7O0X - chains H2 and M of the 87 polymer chains in the assembly; structure by electron microscopy, 2.44 A resolution.

== Chain H2 ==
Molecule: RC-Hc
Organism: Gemmatimonas phototrophica
Amino-acid sequence (181 residues; numbered 0 to 181; 1 number in that range is skipped by the numbering (no residue carries it; nothing is unmodelled there); the number before each row is that of its first residue; numbering starts at 0):
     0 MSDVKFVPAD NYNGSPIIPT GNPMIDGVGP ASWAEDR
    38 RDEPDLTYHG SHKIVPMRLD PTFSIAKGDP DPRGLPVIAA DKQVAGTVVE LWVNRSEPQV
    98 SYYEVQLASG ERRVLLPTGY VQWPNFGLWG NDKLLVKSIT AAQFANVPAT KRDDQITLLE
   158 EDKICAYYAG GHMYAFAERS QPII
Unresolved in the structure: 0

== Chain M ==
Molecule: RC-M
Organism: Gemmatimonas phototrophica
Amino-acid sequence (367 residues; each row starts with the number of its first residue):
     1 MLEYQNLFTR VQVRTVPEPG IPIDESTGTR YGTGTFSYLA GKFGDAQIGP IYLGWAGVLS
    61 LIFGFIAIEI IGLNMWASVG WDPVEFIRQL PWLALEPPPP QYGLRVPPLN QGGWYLMAGF
   121 FLTVSIILWW IRIYRRARAL QMGSHLPWAF ASAIFLYSTF FFQPLLVGSW SEMVPFGIFP
   181 HLDWTSAFSI RYGNLYYNPF HALSIAFLYG SAVLFAMHGA TILAVARMGG EREIEQITDR
   241 GTAAERSMLF WRWCMGFNAT MESIHRWAWW FAVLTTFTGG IGILLTGTVV DNWYLWGVKH
   301 GLVAPYPAQN QLTPEQQDLL RGRYQGTAPD SFPSYVVPQN ATMPDTAAAP IVTDSITTDS
   361 TKTGGTQ
Unresolved in the structure: 1-2, 338-367
Covalent attachments: alpha-D-mannopyranose (MAN) linked to Ser331
Metal / ion sites: Fe ion: His218, Glu233, His265 (shared with 2 residues of chain L)
Ligand contacts:
  - 0V9 ((19R,22S)-25-amino-22-hydroxy-22-oxido-16-oxo-17,21,23-trioxa-22lambda~5~-phosphapentacosan-19-yl (9Z)-hexadec-9-enoate), molecule 1: Leu104, Phe120, Thr123, Val124, Phe155, Phe161, Phe162, Leu165, Leu166, Gly168, Leu284
  - 0V9, molecule 2: Phe277, Ile281, Leu285, Val289
  - bacteriochlorophyll a (BCL), molecule 1: Ile68, Ile71, Leu122, Ile126, Phe150, Ala153, Ile154, Leu156, Tyr157, Phe160, Trp184, Thr185, Ser186, Phe188, Ser189, Leu195, Tyr196, His201, Ser204, Ile205, Leu208, Tyr209, Thr275, Thr276, Gly279, Gly280, Gly282, Ile283
  - bacteriochlorophyll a (BCL), molecule 2: Tyr157, Phe160, Val174, Ile178, His181, Leu182, Trp184, Thr185
  - bacteriochlorophyll a (BCL), molecule 3: Thr185, Ser186, Tyr196, Tyr209
  - bacteriochlorophyll a (BCL), molecule 4: Tyr196, Ala202, Ile205, Ala206, Tyr209, Gly210, Val213, Phe271
  - bacteriopheophytin a (BPH), molecule 1: Val58, Ser60, Leu61, Ile62, Gly64, Phe65, Leu122, Ser125, Ile126, Trp129, Ile133, Leu146, Ala149, Phe150, Ala153, Ala272, Val273, Thr276
  - bacteriopheophytin a (BPH), molecule 2: Tyr209, Ala212, Val213, Ala216, Met217, Trp251, Cys254, Met255
  - tetramyristoyl-cardiolipin (CD4; (2R,5R,11R,14R)-5,8,11-trihydroxy-5,11-dioxido-17-oxo-2,14-bis(tetradecanoyloxy)-4,6,10,12,16-pentaoxa-5,11-diphosphatriacont-1-yl tetradecanoate), molecule 1: Trp55, Phe63, Phe120, Val124, Ile127, Leu128, Trp130, Ile131, Tyr134, Arg135, Phe162
  - tetramyristoyl-cardiolipin (CD4), molecule 2: Arg138, Gly143, Ser144, His145, Trp148, Ala151, Ser152, Phe155, Arg266, Trp269, Trp270, Val273, Phe277
  - tetramyristoyl-cardiolipin (CD4), molecule 3: Leu203, Ala206, Arg252, Met255, Gly256, Phe257, Trp267, Phe271
  - spirilloxanthin (CRT): Ile68, Glu69, Ile71, Gly72, Leu73, Met75, Trp76, Phe86, Leu90, Tyr115, Leu116, Gly119, Phe120, Thr123, Tyr157, Phe160, Phe161, Trp170, Met173, Val174, Pro175, Phe176, Gly177, Ile178, His181
  - alpha-D-mannopyranose / alpha-L-rhamnopyranose / V75: Thr327, Ala328, Pro329, Asp330, Pro333, Ser334, Tyr335
  - menaquinone 8 (MQ8), molecule 1: Pro83, Val84, Ile87
  - menaquinone 8 (MQ8), molecule 2: Val213, Leu214, Met217, His218, Thr221, Ala244, Ser247, Met248, Trp251, Met255, Phe257, Asn258, Ala259, Thr260, Met261, Ile264, Trp267, Phe271
  - phosphatidylglycerol (PGW; (1R)-2-{[(S)-{[(2S)-2,3-dihydroxypropyl]oxy}(hydroxy)phosphoryl]oxy}-1-[(hexadecanoyloxy)methyl]ethyl (9Z)-octadec-9-enoate): Pro199, Ala202, Leu203, Trp296, His300, Gly301, Leu302

== How chain H2 and chain M interact ==
Contacting residue pairs (66; chain H2 residue first):
  Pro29(H2) - Arg246(M)  hydrogen bond (backbone-side chain)
  Ser31(H2) - Thr242(M)  hydrogen bond (backbone-side chain)
  Ser31(H2) - Arg246(M)  hydrogen bond (backbone-side chain)
  Trp32(H2) - Thr242(M)
  Ala33(H2) - Arg240(M)
  Ala33(H2) - Gly241(M)
  Ala33(H2) - Thr242(M)
  Ala33(H2) - Glu245(M)
  Arg36(H2) - Glu235(M)
  Arg36(H2) - Gln236(M)
  Arg36(H2) - Asp239(M)  hydrogen bond (side chain-backbone)
  Arg36(H2) - Arg240(M)
  Arg36(H2) - Gly241(M)
  Arg38(H2) - Asp239(M)  salt bridge
  Asp42(H2) - Arg232(M)  salt bridge
  Asp42(H2) - Glu235(M)
  Tyr45(H2) - Ile23(M)
  Lys50(H2) - Glu235(M)  salt bridge
  Ile51(H2) - Arg232(M)
  Thr59(H2) - Arg14(M)
  Thr59(H2) - Thr15(M)  hydrogen bond
  Thr59(H2) - Val16(M)  hydrogen bond (backbone-backbone)
  Thr59(H2) - Pro17(M)
  Phe60(H2) - Arg14(M)
  Ser61(H2) - Val13(M)
  Ser61(H2) - Arg14(M)  hydrogen bond (backbone-backbone)
  Ile62(H2) - Val11(M)  hydrophobic
  Ile62(H2) - Gln12(M)
  Ile62(H2) - Val13(M)  hydrophobic
  Ala63(H2) - Gln12(M)  hydrogen bond (backbone-backbone)
  Ala63(H2) - Arg14(M)
  Lys64(H2) - Tyr38(M)
  Gly65(H2) - Arg10(M)
  Gly65(H2) - Tyr38(M)
  Asp66(H2) - Arg10(M)  salt bridge
  Asp66(H2) - Val11(M)
  Asp66(H2) - Gln12(M)  hydrogen bond (side chain-backbone)
  Asp66(H2) - Tyr38(M)  hydrogen bond
  Pro67(H2) - Arg10(M)
  Pro69(H2) - Val11(M)  hydrophobic
  Pro95(H2) - Val13(M)
  Gln96(H2) - Val13(M)
  Val97(H2) - Val13(M)  hydrophobic
  Tyr100(H2) - Val11(M)
  Gly116(H2) - Tyr4(M)
  Gly116(H2) - Arg227(M)
  Tyr117(H2) - Arg227(M)
  Tyr117(H2) - Met228(M)
  Val118(H2) - Tyr4(M)
  Gln119(H2) - Glu3(M)  hydrogen bond (side chain-backbone)
  Gln119(H2) - Tyr4(M)
  Trp120(H2) - Arg10(M)
  Trp120(H2) - Val11(M)  hydrophobic
  Phe123(H2) - Phe8(M)
  Gly124(H2) - Arg10(M)  hydrogen bond (backbone-side chain)
  Lys134(H2) - Glu3(M)
  Leu155(H2) - Arg232(M)
  Leu155(H2) - Asp239(M)
  Glu158(H2) - Arg232(M)  salt bridge
  Asp159(H2) - Gly241(M)
  Asp159(H2) - Thr242(M)  hydrogen bond (side chain-backbone)
  Cys162(H2) - Arg227(M)  hydrogen bond (side chain-backbone)
  Cys162(H2) - Met228(M)  hydrophobic
  Ala166(H2) - Met228(M)  hydrophobic
  Ala166(H2) - Arg246(M)
  His169(H2) - Arg227(M)
Interface residues without a listed pair, chain H2 (47 interface residues in all): Ala30, Asp35, Met54, Val90, Asn91, Pro114, Thr115, Asn128, Ala163
Interface residues without a listed pair, chain M (25 interface residues in all): Glu231

== Overview ==
47 residues of chain H2 face 25 of chain M across their interface, with 14 hydrogen bonds and 5 salt bridges.
Polar pairs include Arg38(H2)-Asp239(M), Asp42(H2)-Arg232(M) and Lys50(H2)-Glu235(M).
Chain H2 is RC-Hc and chain M is RC-M, both from Gemmatimonas phototrophica; the structure, Cryo-EM structure
(model_2b) of the RC-dLH complex from Gemmatimonas phototrophica at 2.44 A, was determined by electron
microscopy together with 7O0U, 7O0V and 7O0W from the same study.
